6U5O - chains P and Q of the 5 polymer chains in the assembly; structure by electron microscopy, 3.70 A resolution.

Chain P (and Q):
Name: Phosphoprotein
Organism: Human metapneumovirus (strain CAN97-83)
Notes: chain Q of this document is another copy of the same molecule, construct and numbering; everything in this record applies to it too
UniProtKB: Q8B9Q8 (PHOSP_HMPVC); residues 1-294 here = UniProt positions 1-294
Sequence (319 residues; each row starts with the number of its first residue; numbers below 1 keep their minus sign (Met-24 is residue -24)):
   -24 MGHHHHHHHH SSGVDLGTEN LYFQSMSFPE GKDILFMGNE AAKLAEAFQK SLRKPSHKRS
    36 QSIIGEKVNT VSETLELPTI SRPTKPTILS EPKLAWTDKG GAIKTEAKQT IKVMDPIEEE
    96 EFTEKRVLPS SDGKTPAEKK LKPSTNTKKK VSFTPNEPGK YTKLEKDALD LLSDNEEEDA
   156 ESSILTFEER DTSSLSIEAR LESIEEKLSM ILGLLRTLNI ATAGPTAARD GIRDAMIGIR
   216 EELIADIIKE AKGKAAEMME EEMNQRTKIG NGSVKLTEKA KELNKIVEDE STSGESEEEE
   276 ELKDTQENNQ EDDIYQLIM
Disordered / not traced: -24 to 168, 267-294 (chain Q: -24 to 170, 237-294)
Construct notes: initiating methionine (-24); expression tag (-23 to 0)
Reported in the primary citation:
  - conformationally variable residues (order/disorder transition): Asn194 to Gly213

How chain P and chain Q interact:
Pairs across the interface (15):
  Glu173(P) - Arg175(Q)  salt bridge
  Leu176(P) - Arg175(Q)
  Glu180(P) - Ile179(Q)
  Leu183(P) - Ile179(Q)  hydrophobic
  Leu183(P) - Lys182(Q)
  Ile186(P) - Ile186(Q)  hydrophobic
  Leu187(P) - Lys182(Q)
  Leu187(P) - Met185(Q)  hydrophobic
  Leu187(P) - Ile186(Q)  hydrophobic
  Leu190(P) - Ile186(Q)  hydrophobic
  Arg191(P) - Met185(Q)
  Ile195(P) - Leu193(Q)  hydrophobic
  Ile207(P) - Arg204(Q)  hydrogen bond (backbone-side chain)
  Ile212(P) - Leu193(Q)  hydrophobic
  Ile212(P) - Thr197(Q)
Also at the interface, not in a pair above, chain P (14 interface residues in all): Ile179, Leu193, Asp209
Also at the interface, not in a pair above, chain Q (11 interface residues in all): Leu183, Leu189, Thr201

Summary:
Chain P and chain Q form an interface of 14 and 11 residues respectively, with 1 hydrogen bond and 1 salt
bridge. Polar pairs include Glu173(P)-Arg175(Q) and Ile207(P)-Arg204(Q). The paper reports conformational
variability at Asn194(P).
Chain P and chain Q are both Phosphoprotein (Human metapneumovirus (strain CAN97-83)); the structure,
Structure of the Human Metapneumovirus Polymerase bound to the phosphoprotein tetramer, was determined by
electron microscopy.
